9N6B - chains A and C of the 8 polymer chains in the assembly; structure by electron microscopy, 3.09 A resolution.

Chain A (and C):
Name: AAA family ATPase
Source organism: Escherichia coli
Notes: chain C of this document is another copy of the same molecule, construct and numbering; everything in this record applies to it too
UniProt: A0AAD2V6K7 (A0AAD2V6K7_ECOLX); residue numbers follow UniProt; this construct covers 2-544
Sequence (552 residues; row label = number of the first residue in the row; numbers below 1 keep their minus sign (Met-7 is residue -7)):
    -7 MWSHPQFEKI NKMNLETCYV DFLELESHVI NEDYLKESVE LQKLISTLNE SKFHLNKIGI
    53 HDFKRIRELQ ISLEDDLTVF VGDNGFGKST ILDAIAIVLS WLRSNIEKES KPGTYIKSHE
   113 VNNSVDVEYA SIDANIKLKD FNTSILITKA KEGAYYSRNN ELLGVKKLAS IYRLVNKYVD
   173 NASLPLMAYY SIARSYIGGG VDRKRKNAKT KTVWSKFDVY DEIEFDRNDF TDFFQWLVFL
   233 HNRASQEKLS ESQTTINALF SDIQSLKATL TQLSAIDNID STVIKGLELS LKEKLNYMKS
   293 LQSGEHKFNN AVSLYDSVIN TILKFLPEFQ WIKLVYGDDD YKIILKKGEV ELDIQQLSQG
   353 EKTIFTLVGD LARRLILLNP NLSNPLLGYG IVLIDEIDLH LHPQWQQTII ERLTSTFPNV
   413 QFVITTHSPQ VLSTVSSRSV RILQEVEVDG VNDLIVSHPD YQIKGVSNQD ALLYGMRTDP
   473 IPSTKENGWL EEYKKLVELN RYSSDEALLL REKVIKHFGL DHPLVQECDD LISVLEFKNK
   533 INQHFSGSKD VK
Disordered / not traced: -7 to 4, 198-201, 269-271, 537-544 (chain C: 191-199, 268-272, 452-544)
Construct notes: expression tag (-7 to 1); conflict Gly156 (Glu in A0AAD2V6K7)
Residues lining bound ligands: ATP (adenosine-5'-triphosphate): Lys339, Leu344, Gln348, Ser350, Gln351
Reported in the primary citation:
  - mutagenesis - R195E/K196E/R197E/K198E/K201E/K203E: decreased growth
  - catalytic residues: Asp387 (proposed by the authors, not directly observed)

How chain A and chain C interact:
Pairs across the interface - 6 pairs, chain A then chain C:
  Glu144(A) - Glu99(C)
  Gly145(A) - Glu99(C)  hydrogen bond (backbone-backbone)
  Ala146(A) - Arg165(C)  hydrogen bond (backbone-side chain)
  Tyr147(A) - Tyr11(C)  hydrogen bond
  Tyr147(A) - Arg165(C)  hydrogen bond (backbone-side chain)
  Ser149(A) - Glu101(C)  hydrogen bond
Interface residues without a listed pair, chain A (6 interface residues in all): Tyr148
Interface residues without a listed pair, chain C (10 interface residues in all): Leu15, Ile98, Ser162, Leu166, Lys169, Phe209

Overview:
Chain A and chain C form an interface of 6 and 10 residues respectively; the contacts include 5 hydrogen
bonds. Among the polar pairs are Ala146(A)-Arg165(C), Tyr147(A)-Tyr11(C) and Tyr147(A)-Arg165(C). Chain A
binds ATP. The paper reports the catalytic residue Asp387(A); R195E/K196E/R197E/K198E/K201E/K203E of chain A
reduce growth.
Both chains are AAA family ATPase (Escherichia coli). Entry 9N6B (Structure of the retron IA complex with HNH
nuclease in the "up" orientation) was determined by electron microscopy together with 9N69 and 9N6C from the
same study.
